Entry 5YG4 (X-ray diffraction, 2.30 A resolution); this record covers chains A and B.

# Chain A (and B)
Molecule: Serine hydroxymethyltransferase
From: Plasmodium vivax
Notes: EC 2.1.2.1; chain B of this document is another copy of the same molecule, construct and numbering; everything in this record applies to it too
Reference sequence: A0A1G4H5I1 (A0A1G4H5I1_PLAVI); numbering as in UniProt (aligned over 1-442)
Amino-acid sequence (442 residues; row label = number of the first residue in the row):
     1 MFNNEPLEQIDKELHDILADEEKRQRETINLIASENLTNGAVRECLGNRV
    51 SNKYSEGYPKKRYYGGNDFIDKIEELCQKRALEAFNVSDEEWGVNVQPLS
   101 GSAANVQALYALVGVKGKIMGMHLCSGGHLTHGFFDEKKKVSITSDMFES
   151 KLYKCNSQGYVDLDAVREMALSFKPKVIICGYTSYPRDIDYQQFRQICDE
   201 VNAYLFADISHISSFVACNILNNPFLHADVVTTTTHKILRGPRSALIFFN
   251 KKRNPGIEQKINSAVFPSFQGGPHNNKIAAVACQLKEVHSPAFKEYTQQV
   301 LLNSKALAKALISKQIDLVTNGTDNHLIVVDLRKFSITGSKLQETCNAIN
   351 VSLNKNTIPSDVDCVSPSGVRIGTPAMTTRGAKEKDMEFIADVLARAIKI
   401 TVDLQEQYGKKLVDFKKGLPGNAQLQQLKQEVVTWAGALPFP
Ligand contacts:
  - 8UF (2-[1-[(3S)-6'-azanyl-5'-cyano-7-fluoranyl-2,2,3'-trimethyl-spiro[1H-indene-3,4'-2H-pyrano[2,3-c]pyrazole]-5-yl]piperidin-4-yl]ethanoic acid), molecule 1: Glu-56, Tyr-63, Tyr-64, Phe-266, Pro-267
  - 8UF, molecule 2: Leu-124, Gly-127, Gly-128, His-129, Leu-130, Val-141, Thr-183, Ser-184, Asn-354, Lys-355, Asn-356, Thr-357, Cys-364, Arg-371
  - N-pyridoxyl-glycine-5-monophosphate (PLG; N-glycine-[3-hydroxy-2-methyl-5-phosphonooxymethyl-pyridin-4-yl-methane]), molecule 1: Ser-34, Ser-100, Gly-101, Ser-102, Asn-105, His-129, His-132, Tyr-182, Thr-183, Asp-208, Ser-210, His-211, Thr-234, His-236, Lys-237, Arg-371
  - N-pyridoxyl-glycine-5-monophosphate (PLG), molecule 2: Tyr-54, Glu-56, Tyr-64, Gly-271, Gly-272

# Interface between chain A and chain B
Pairs across the interface (169; chain A residue first):
  Met-1(A) / Arg-240(B)  hydrogen bond (backbone-side chain)
  Met-1(A) / Glu-295(B)
  Met-1(A) / Tyr-296(B)
  Met-1(A) / Gln-299(B)
  Met-1(A) / Thr-378(B)
  Met-1(A) / Thr-379(B)  hydrogen bond (backbone-backbone)
  Met-1(A) / Lys-383(B)
  Phe-2(A) / Thr-379(B)
  Phe-2(A) / Pro-440(B)  hydrophobic
  Phe-2(A) / Phe-441(B)
  Phe-2(A) / Pro-442(B)
  Asn-3(A) / Asn-39(B)
  Asn-3(A) / Glu-287(B)
  Asn-4(A) / Gly-40(B)
  Asn-4(A) / Pro-442(B)
  Pro-6(A) / Glu-44(B)
  Leu-7(A) / Glu-44(B)  hydrogen bond (backbone-side chain)
  Leu-7(A) / Cys-45(B)  hydrophobic
  Ile-10(A) / Ala-41(B)  hydrophobic
  Ile-10(A) / Lys-286(B)  hydrogen bond (backbone-side chain)
  Asp-11(A) / Arg-80(B)  salt bridge
  Asp-11(A) / Cys-283(B)
  Asp-11(A) / Lys-286(B)
  Glu-13(A) / Leu-76(B)
  Glu-13(A) / Arg-80(B)  salt bridge
  Leu-14(A) / Cys-45(B)  hydrophobic
  Leu-14(A) / Ile-73(B)  hydrophobic
  Leu-14(A) / Ala-279(B)
  Leu-14(A) / Cys-283(B)
  Ile-17(A) / Phe-69(B)
  Ile-17(A) / Lys-72(B)
  Ile-17(A) / Ile-73(B)  hydrophobic
  Leu-18(A) / Asn-48(B)
  Leu-18(A) / Val-50(B)  hydrophobic
  Leu-18(A) / Ile-73(B)  hydrophobic
  Asp-20(A) / Phe-69(B)
  Glu-21(A) / Phe-69(B)
  Glu-21(A) / Ile-70(B)
  Glu-22(A) / Arg-49(B)  salt bridge
  Arg-24(A) / Lys-53(B)
  Arg-24(A) / Gly-66(B)  hydrogen bond (side chain-backbone)
  Arg-24(A) / Phe-69(B)
  Gln-25(A) / Arg-49(B)  hydrogen bond (side chain-backbone)
  Gln-25(A) / Asn-52(B)  hydrogen bond
  Ile-32(A) / Tyr-64(B)  hydrophobic
  Ser-34(A) / Tyr-54(B)
  Glu-35(A) / Asn-52(B)
  Glu-35(A) / Lys-53(B)  salt bridge
  Glu-35(A) / Tyr-54(B)  hydrogen bond (side chain-backbone)
  Asn-36(A) / Asn-52(B)
  Leu-37(A) / Asn-52(B)
  Thr-38(A) / Asn-52(B)  hydrogen bond (backbone-side chain)
  Asn-39(A) / Asn-3(B)  hydrogen bond (side chain-backbone)
  Gly-40(A) / Asn-4(B)
  Ala-41(A) / Ile-10(B)  hydrophobic
  Arg-43(A) / Gly-47(B)
  Arg-43(A) / Arg-49(B)
  Glu-44(A) / Pro-6(B)
  Glu-44(A) / Leu-7(B)  hydrogen bond (side chain-backbone)
  Cys-45(A) / Leu-14(B)  hydrophobic
  Leu-46(A) / Leu-46(B)
  Gly-47(A) / Arg-43(B)
  Asn-48(A) / Leu-18(B)
  Arg-49(A) / Glu-22(B)  salt bridge
  Arg-49(A) / Gln-25(B)  hydrogen bond (backbone-side chain)
  Arg-49(A) / Arg-43(B)
  Arg-49(A) / Phe-441(B)
  Arg-49(A) / Pro-442(B)  hydrogen bond (side chain-backbone)
  Val-50(A) / Glu-21(B)
  Ser-51(A) / Arg-243(B)  hydrogen bond (backbone-side chain)
  Asn-52(A) / Gln-25(B)  hydrogen bond
  Asn-52(A) / Glu-35(B)
  Asn-52(A) / Asn-36(B)
  Asn-52(A) / Leu-37(B)
  Asn-52(A) / Thr-38(B)  hydrogen bond (side chain-backbone)
  Lys-53(A) / Arg-24(B)
  Lys-53(A) / Glu-35(B)  salt bridge
  Lys-53(A) / Arg-243(B)
  Lys-53(A) / Ser-352(B)
  Tyr-54(A) / Ser-34(B)
  Tyr-54(A) / Glu-35(B)  hydrogen bond (backbone-side chain)
  Tyr-54(A) / His-236(B)  hydrogen bond
  Tyr-54(A) / Lys-237(B)  hydrogen bond
  Tyr-54(A) / Arg-243(B)
  Tyr-63(A) / Gln-343(B)  hydrogen bond (backbone-side chain)
  Tyr-64(A) / Ile-32(B)  hydrophobic
  Tyr-64(A) / Asn-354(B)
  Tyr-64(A) / Arg-371(B)  hydrogen bond
  Gly-66(A) / Arg-24(B)  hydrogen bond (backbone-side chain)
  Gly-66(A) / Asn-347(B)  hydrogen bond (backbone-side chain)
  Phe-69(A) / Ile-17(B)
  Phe-69(A) / Asp-20(B)
  Phe-69(A) / Glu-21(B)
  Phe-69(A) / Arg-24(B)
  Ile-70(A) / Glu-21(B)
  Lys-72(A) / Ile-17(B)
  Ile-73(A) / Ile-17(B)  hydrophobic
  Ile-73(A) / Leu-18(B)  hydrophobic
  Leu-76(A) / Glu-13(B)
  Arg-80(A) / Asp-11(B)  salt bridge
  Arg-80(A) / Glu-13(B)  salt bridge
  Leu-99(A) / Leu-99(B)  hydrophobic
  Leu-99(A) / Ser-100(B)
  Leu-99(A) / His-274(B)
  Ser-100(A) / Leu-99(B)
  Ser-100(A) / His-274(B)  hydrogen bond
  Ser-102(A) / Phe-269(B)
  Ser-102(A) / Gln-270(B)
  Ser-102(A) / Gly-271(B)  hydrogen bond (side chain-backbone)
  Tyr-110(A) / Ile-143(B)  hydrophobic
  Tyr-110(A) / Asp-146(B)  hydrogen bond
  Val-115(A) / Met-147(B)  hydrophobic
  Leu-130(A) / Pro-267(B)  hydrophobic
  Val-141(A) / Pro-267(B)
  Val-141(A) / Ser-268(B)  hydrogen bond (backbone-side chain)
  Ser-142(A) / Ser-268(B)
  Ile-143(A) / Tyr-110(B)  hydrophobic
  Ile-143(A) / Ser-268(B)  hydrogen bond (backbone-backbone)
  Ile-143(A) / Phe-269(B)  hydrophobic
  Asp-146(A) / Tyr-110(B)  hydrogen bond
  Met-147(A) / Val-115(B)  hydrophobic
  Met-147(A) / Ile-143(B)  hydrophobic
  His-236(A) / Tyr-54(B)  hydrogen bond
  Lys-237(A) / Tyr-54(B)  hydrogen bond
  Arg-240(A) / Met-1(B)  hydrogen bond (side chain-backbone)
  Arg-243(A) / Ser-51(B)  hydrogen bond (side chain-backbone)
  Arg-243(A) / Lys-53(B)
  Arg-243(A) / Tyr-54(B)
  Arg-243(A) / Pro-273(B)
  Arg-243(A) / His-274(B)
  Pro-267(A) / Leu-130(B)  hydrophobic
  Pro-267(A) / Val-141(B)
  Ser-268(A) / Val-141(B)  hydrogen bond (backbone-backbone)
  Ser-268(A) / Ser-142(B)
  Ser-268(A) / Ile-143(B)  hydrogen bond (backbone-backbone)
  Phe-269(A) / Ser-102(B)
  Phe-269(A) / Ile-143(B)  hydrophobic
  Gln-270(A) / Ser-102(B)
  Gly-271(A) / Ser-102(B)  hydrogen bond (backbone-side chain)
  Pro-273(A) / Arg-243(B)
  His-274(A) / Leu-99(B)
  His-274(A) / Ser-100(B)  hydrogen bond
  His-274(A) / Arg-243(B)
  His-274(A) / Lys-277(B)  hydrogen bond
  Lys-277(A) / His-274(B)  hydrogen bond
  Lys-277(A) / Lys-277(B)
  Ala-279(A) / Leu-14(B)
  Cys-283(A) / Asp-11(B)
  Cys-283(A) / Leu-14(B)
  Lys-286(A) / Ile-10(B)  hydrogen bond (side chain-backbone)
  Glu-295(A) / Met-1(B)
  Tyr-296(A) / Met-1(B)  hydrophobic
  Gln-299(A) / Met-1(B)
  Gln-343(A) / Tyr-63(B)  hydrogen bond (side chain-backbone)
  Gln-343(A) / Tyr-64(B)
  Gln-343(A) / Gly-65(B)
  Asn-347(A) / Gly-66(B)  hydrogen bond (side chain-backbone)
  Ser-352(A) / Lys-53(B)
  Asn-354(A) / Tyr-64(B)
  Arg-371(A) / Tyr-64(B)  hydrogen bond
  Thr-378(A) / Met-1(B)
  Thr-379(A) / Met-1(B)  hydrogen bond (backbone-backbone)
  Thr-379(A) / Phe-2(B)
  Pro-440(A) / Phe-2(B)  hydrophobic
  Phe-441(A) / Phe-2(B)
  Phe-441(A) / Arg-49(B)
  Pro-442(A) / Phe-2(B)
  Pro-442(A) / Asn-4(B)
  Pro-442(A) / Arg-49(B)  hydrogen bond (backbone-side chain)
Interface residues without a listed pair, chain A (97 interface residues in all): Glu-5, Gly-65, Asp-68, Ser-263, Phe-266, Gly-272, Ala-282, Glu-287, Lys-355, Gly-381, Lys-383
Interface residues without a listed pair, chain B (98 interface residues in all): Glu-5, Asp-68, Lys-139, Phe-266, Gly-272, Asn-276, Ala-282, Lys-355, Gly-381

# In short
97 residues of chain A and 98 residues of chain B are in contact, with 45 hydrogen bonds and 8 salt bridges.
Among the polar pairs are Asp-11(A)/Arg-80(B), Glu-13(A)/Arg-80(B) and Glu-22(A)/Arg-49(B). Ligands of chain
A: N-pyridoxyl-glycine-5-monophosphate and compound 8UF.
Chain A and chain B are both Serine hydroxymethyltransferase (Plasmodium vivax); the structure, Plasmodium
vivax SHMT bound with PLP-glycine and S-GS849, was determined by X-ray diffraction together with 5YFZ, 5YG2
and 5YG3 from the same study.
